7MLB - chains C and G of the 9 polymer chains in the assembly; structure by X-ray diffraction, 3.60 A resolution.

[Chain C]
Name: DNA-directed RNA polymerase subunit beta
From: Thermus thermophilus (strain HB8 / ATCC 27634 / DSM 579)
Notes: EC 2.7.7.6
Reference sequence: Q8RQE9 (RPOB_THET8); residues 1-1119 here = UniProt positions 1-1119
Sequence (1119 residues; each row starts with the number of its first residue):
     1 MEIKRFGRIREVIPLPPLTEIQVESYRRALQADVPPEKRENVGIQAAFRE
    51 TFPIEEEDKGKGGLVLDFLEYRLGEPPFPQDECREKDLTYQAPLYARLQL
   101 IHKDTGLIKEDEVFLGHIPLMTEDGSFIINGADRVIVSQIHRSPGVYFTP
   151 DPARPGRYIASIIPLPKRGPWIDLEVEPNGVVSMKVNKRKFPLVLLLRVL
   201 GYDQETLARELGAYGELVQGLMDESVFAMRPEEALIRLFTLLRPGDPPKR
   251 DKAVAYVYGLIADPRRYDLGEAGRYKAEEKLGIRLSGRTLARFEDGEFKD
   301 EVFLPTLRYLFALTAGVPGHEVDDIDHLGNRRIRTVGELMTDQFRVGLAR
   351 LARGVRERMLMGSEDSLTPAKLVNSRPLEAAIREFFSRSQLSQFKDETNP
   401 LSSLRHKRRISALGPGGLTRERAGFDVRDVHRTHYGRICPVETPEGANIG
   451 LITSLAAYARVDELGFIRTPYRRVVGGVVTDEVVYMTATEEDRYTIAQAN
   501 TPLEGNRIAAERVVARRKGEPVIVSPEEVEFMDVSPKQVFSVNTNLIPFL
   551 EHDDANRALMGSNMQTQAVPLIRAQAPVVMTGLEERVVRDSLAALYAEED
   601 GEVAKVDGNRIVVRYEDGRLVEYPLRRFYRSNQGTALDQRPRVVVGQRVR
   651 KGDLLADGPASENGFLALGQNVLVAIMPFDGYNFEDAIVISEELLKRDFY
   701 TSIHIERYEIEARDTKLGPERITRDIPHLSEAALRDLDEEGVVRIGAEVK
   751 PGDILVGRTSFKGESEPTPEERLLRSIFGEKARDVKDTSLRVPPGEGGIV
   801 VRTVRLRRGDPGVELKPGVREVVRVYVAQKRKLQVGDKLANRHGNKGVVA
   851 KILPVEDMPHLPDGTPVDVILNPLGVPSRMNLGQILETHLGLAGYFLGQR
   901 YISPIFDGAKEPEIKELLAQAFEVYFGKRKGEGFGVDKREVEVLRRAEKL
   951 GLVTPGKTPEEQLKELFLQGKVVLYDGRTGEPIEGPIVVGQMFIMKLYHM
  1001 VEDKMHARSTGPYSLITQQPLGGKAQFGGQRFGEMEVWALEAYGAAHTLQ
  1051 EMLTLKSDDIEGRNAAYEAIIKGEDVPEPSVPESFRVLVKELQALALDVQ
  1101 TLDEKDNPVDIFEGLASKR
Disordered / not traced: 57-63, 1119

[Chain G]
Molecule: 21-nt DNA strand
Sequence (21 nucleotides; row label = number of the first residue in the row):
     5 CCTGCATCCCTGAGTGGAGGG
Disordered / not traced: 5, 21-25

[How chain C and chain G interact]
Contacting residue pairs (8):
  Phe394(C) - DG20(G)  sugar contact
  Gly1023(C) - DG18(G)  phosphate contact
  Lys1024(C) - DG18(G)  hydrogen bond to the phosphate
  Gln1030(C) - DA17(G)  sugar contact
  Arg1031(C) - DG16(G)  salt bridge to the phosphate
  Arg1031(C) - DA17(G)  hydrogen bond to the phosphate
  Gly1033(C) - DG16(G)  phosphate contact
  Met1035(C) - DT15(G)  sugar contact
Also at the interface, not in a pair above, chain C (10 interface residues in all): Arg630, Asn632, Gly1029

[In short]
Chain C and chain G form an interface of 10 and 5 residues respectively, with 2 hydrogen bonds and 1 salt
bridge. Polar pairs include Lys1024(C)-DG18(G), Arg1031(C)-DA17(G) and Arg1031(C)-DG16(G).
Here chain C is DNA-directed RNA polymerase subunit beta (Thermus thermophilus (strain HB8 / ATCC 27634 / DSM
579)) and chain G is a 21-nt DNA strand. Entry 7MLB (Crystal structure of Thermus thermophilus transcription
initiation complex with 5nt RNA) was determined by X-ray diffraction, deposited together with 7MLI, 7MLJ and
7RDQ.
